8ADN - chains Q and R of the 30 polymer chains in the assembly; structure by electron microscopy, 2.77 A resolution.

# Chain Q
Name: Proteasome subunit alpha type-4
Organism: Vairimorpha necatrix
Amino-acid sequence (225 residues; row label = number of the first residue in the row):
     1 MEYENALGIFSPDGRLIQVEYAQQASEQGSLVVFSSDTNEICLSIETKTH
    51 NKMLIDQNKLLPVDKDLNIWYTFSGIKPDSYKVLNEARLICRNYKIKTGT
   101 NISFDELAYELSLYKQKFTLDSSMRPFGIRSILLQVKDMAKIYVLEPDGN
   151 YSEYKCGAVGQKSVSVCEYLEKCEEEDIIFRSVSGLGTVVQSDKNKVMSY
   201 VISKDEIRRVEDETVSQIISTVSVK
Disordered / not traced: 1-5, 225

# Chain R
Name: Proteasome subunit alpha type-5
Organism: Vairimorpha necatrix
Amino-acid sequence (234 residues; numbered 1 to 234; the number before each row is that of its first residue):
     1 MSIVSRQNANTYSAEGRLYQVEYAMQAMNLGTSSIGIKTKDYVLLASEKK
    51 IISKLQNPSSVKKHYRVYDHIALGFSGISADVKTIVDKSRNFAINHEYLY
   101 DENCKVERLLEHLADLSLNFDKKEADEKIFSRPFGASLLIIGYDTEPRLF
   151 SLDPSGSYLEYHAKAIGSGSEVIENMLEQEFDPNVDINSGLKNILNMLSK
   201 VMKDKINNFNVEITAITKNECKILTPEEIEQFLE
Disordered / not traced: 1

# Interface between chain Q and chain R
Residue-residue contacts - 45 pairs, chain Q then chain R:
  G8(Q) with R132(R)
  I9(Q) with A9(R), hydrophobic; Q20(R)
  F10(Q) with Q20(R), hydrogen bond (backbone-side chain); Y23(R); A24(R), hydrophobic; A27(R), hydrophobic; I78(R), hydrophobic; R132(R); P133(R); G135(R)
  S11(Q) with Y23(R)
  P12(Q) with Y23(R); Q26(R)
  D13(Q) with Q26(R)
  G14(Q) with Y23(R); A27(R)
  L16(Q) with I78(R), hydrophobic; R132(R)
  Y109(Q) with K83(R); D87(R)
  S112(Q) with K83(R), hydrogen bond
  L113(Q) with K83(R)
  Q116(Q) with A80(R), hydrogen bond (side chain-backbone); T84(R), hydrogen bond
  L120(Q) with F130(R), hydrophobic; S131(R), hydrogen bond (backbone-side chain)
  S122(Q) with S2(R); S5(R), hydrogen bond
  D148(Q) with A80(R)
  G149(Q) with K83(R), hydrogen bond (backbone-side chain)
  N150(Q) with S79(R), hydrogen bond; A80(R)
  S152(Q) with Q56(R), hydrogen bond; S60(R)
  E153(Q) with Q56(R); N57(R), hydrogen bond (backbone-backbone); S60(R), hydrogen bond (backbone-side chain)
  Y154(Q) with L55(R); Q56(R)
  K155(Q) with L55(R), hydrogen bond (backbone-backbone)
  C156(Q) with L55(R)
  L170(Q) with L55(R), hydrophobic
  E171(Q) with L55(R)
  K172(Q) with L55(R)
Interface residues without a listed pair, chain Q (28 interface residues in all): Y151, G157, C167
Interface residues without a listed pair, chain R (26 interface residues in all): N8, D81, F134

# In short
28 residues of chain Q face 26 of chain R across their interface; the contacts include 12 hydrogen bonds.
Polar contacts include F10(Q)-Q20(R), S112(Q)-K83(R) and Q116(Q)-A80(R).
Here chain Q is Proteasome subunit alpha type-4 and chain R is Proteasome subunit alpha type-5, both from
Vairimorpha necatrix. Entry 8ADN (Vairimorpha necatrix 20S proteasome from spores) was determined by electron
microscopy.
